5N5E - chains D and J of the 10 polymer chains in the assembly; structure by X-ray diffraction, 2.03 A resolution.

# Chain D (and J)
Protein: Pfc_05175
From: Pyrococcus furiosus COM1
Notes: chain J of this document is another copy of the same molecule, construct and numbering; everything in this record applies to it too
Reference sequence: I6U7J4 (I6U7J4_9EURY); residues 3-99 here correspond to UniProt positions 2-98 (UniProt number = residue number - 1)
Sequence (99 residues; row label = number of the first residue in the row):
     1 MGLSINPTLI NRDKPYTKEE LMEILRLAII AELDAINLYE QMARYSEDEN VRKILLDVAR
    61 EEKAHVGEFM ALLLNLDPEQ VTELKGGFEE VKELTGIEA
Unresolved in the structure: 1, 99 (chain J: 1)
Construct notes: initiating methionine (1); expression tag (2)
Metal / ion sites: Fe ion site 1: Glu-32, Glu-62, His-65 (shared with Glu-62(J) of chain J); Fe ion site 2: Glu-62 (shared with Glu-32(J), Glu-62(J), His-65(J) of chain J)

# How chain D and chain J interact
Residue-residue contacts (81; chain D residue first):
  Gly-2(D) / Asp-34(J)
  Leu-3(D) / Asp-34(J)  hydrogen bond (backbone-side chain)
  Leu-3(D) / Leu-38(J)
  Ser-4(D) / Asp-34(J)  hydrogen bond
  Ser-4(D) / Asn-37(J)
  Ser-4(D) / Leu-38(J)
  Ser-4(D) / Gln-41(J)
  Ile-5(D) / Gln-41(J)  hydrogen bond (backbone-side chain)
  Ile-10(D) / Gln-41(J)
  Ile-10(D) / Arg-44(J)
  Ile-10(D) / Tyr-45(J)
  Arg-12(D) / Arg-44(J)
  Arg-12(D) / Tyr-45(J)  hydrogen bond (backbone-side chain)
  Lys-14(D) / Tyr-45(J)
  Pro-15(D) / Tyr-45(J)
  Pro-15(D) / Glu-47(J)
  Tyr-16(D) / Met-42(J)
  Tyr-16(D) / Tyr-45(J)  hydrogen bond (backbone-backbone)
  Tyr-16(D) / Ser-46(J)
  Leu-21(D) / Ser-46(J)
  Leu-21(D) / Asp-48(J)
  Ile-24(D) / Met-42(J)
  Leu-27(D) / Met-42(J)  hydrophobic
  Ala-28(D) / Tyr-39(J)  hydrogen bond (backbone-side chain)
  Ala-28(D) / Met-42(J)
  Ala-31(D) / Leu-38(J)  hydrophobic
  Ala-31(D) / Tyr-39(J)
  Glu-32(D) / Tyr-39(J)  hydrogen bond
  Glu-32(D) / Val-58(J)
  Glu-32(D) / Glu-62(J)
  Asp-34(D) / Gly-2(J)
  Asp-34(D) / Leu-3(J)  hydrogen bond (side chain-backbone)
  Asp-34(D) / Ser-4(J)  hydrogen bond
  Asn-37(D) / Ser-4(J)
  Leu-38(D) / Leu-3(J)
  Leu-38(D) / Ser-4(J)
  Leu-38(D) / Ala-31(J)  hydrophobic
  Tyr-39(D) / Ala-28(J)  hydrogen bond (side chain-backbone)
  Tyr-39(D) / Ala-31(J)
  Tyr-39(D) / Glu-32(J)  hydrogen bond
  Tyr-39(D) / Phe-69(J)
  Gln-41(D) / Ser-4(J)
  Gln-41(D) / Ile-5(J)  hydrogen bond (side chain-backbone)
  Gln-41(D) / Ile-10(J)
  Met-42(D) / Tyr-16(J)
  Met-42(D) / Ile-24(J)
  Met-42(D) / Leu-27(J)  hydrophobic
  Met-42(D) / Ala-28(J)
  Arg-44(D) / Ile-10(J)
  Tyr-45(D) / Ile-10(J)
  Tyr-45(D) / Arg-12(J)  hydrogen bond (side chain-backbone)
  Tyr-45(D) / Lys-14(J)
  Tyr-45(D) / Pro-15(J)
  Tyr-45(D) / Tyr-16(J)  hydrogen bond (backbone-backbone)
  Ser-46(D) / Tyr-16(J)
  Ser-46(D) / Leu-21(J)
  Glu-47(D) / Pro-15(J)
  Asp-48(D) / Leu-21(J)
  Val-51(D) / Leu-21(J)  hydrophobic
  Ile-54(D) / Glu-68(J)
  Ile-54(D) / Leu-72(J)  hydrophobic
  Leu-55(D) / Phe-69(J)  hydrophobic
  Val-58(D) / Glu-32(J)
  Val-58(D) / His-65(J)
  Val-58(D) / Glu-68(J)
  Val-58(D) / Phe-69(J)  hydrophobic
  Glu-61(D) / His-65(J)  salt bridge
  Glu-61(D) / Glu-68(J)
  Glu-62(D) / Glu-32(J)
  Glu-62(D) / Glu-62(J)
  Glu-62(D) / His-65(J)  salt bridge
  His-65(D) / Val-58(J)
  His-65(D) / Glu-61(J)  salt bridge
  His-65(D) / Glu-62(J)  salt bridge
  Glu-68(D) / Ile-54(J)
  Glu-68(D) / Val-58(J)
  Glu-68(D) / Glu-61(J)
  Phe-69(D) / Tyr-39(J)
  Phe-69(D) / Leu-55(J)  hydrophobic
  Phe-69(D) / Val-58(J)  hydrophobic
  Leu-72(D) / Ile-54(J)  hydrophobic
Also at the interface, not in a pair above, chain D (40 interface residues in all): Asp-13, Leu-25, Asn-50, Leu-76
Also at the interface, not in a pair above, chain J (40 interface residues in all): Asp-13, Leu-25, Asn-50, Val-51, Leu-76

# Overview
The chain D/chain J interface involves 40 residues from each chain, with 14 hydrogen bonds and 4 salt bridges.
Among the polar pairs are Glu-61(D)/His-65(J), Glu-62(D)/His-65(J) and Leu-3(D)/Asp-34(J). The Fe ion site 1
is built by Glu-32(D), Glu-62(D) and His-65(D).
Chain D and chain J are both Pfc_05175 (Pyrococcus furiosus COM1); the structure, Crystal structure of
encapsulated ferritin domain from Pyrococcus furiosus PFC_05175, was determined by X-ray diffraction together
with 5N5F from the same study.
